Entry 8AFV (X-ray diffraction, 2.19 A resolution); this record covers chains A and B.

# Chain A (and B)
Molecule: N-acetyl-gamma-glutamyl-phosphate reductase
Organism: Denitrovibrio acetiphilus DSM 12809
Notes: EC 1.2.1.38; chain B of this document is another copy of the same molecule, construct and numbering; everything in this record applies to it too
UniProtKB: D4H3H4 (D4H3H4_DENA2); numbering as in UniProt (aligned over 1-334)
Chain sequence (342 residues; each row starts with the number of its first residue):
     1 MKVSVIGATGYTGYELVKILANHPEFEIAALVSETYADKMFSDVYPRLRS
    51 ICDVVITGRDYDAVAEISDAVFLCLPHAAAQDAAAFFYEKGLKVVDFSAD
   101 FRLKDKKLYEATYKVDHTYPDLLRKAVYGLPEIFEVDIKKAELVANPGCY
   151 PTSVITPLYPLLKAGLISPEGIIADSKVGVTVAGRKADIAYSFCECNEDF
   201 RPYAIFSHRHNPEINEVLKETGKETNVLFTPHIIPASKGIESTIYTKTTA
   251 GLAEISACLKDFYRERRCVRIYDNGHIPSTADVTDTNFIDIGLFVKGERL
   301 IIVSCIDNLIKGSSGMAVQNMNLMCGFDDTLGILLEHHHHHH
Disordered / not traced: 335-342 (chain B: 106-114, 335-342)
Construct notes: engineered mutation Val178 (Ser in D4H3H4), Val182 (Gly in D4H3H4), Ile233 (Leu in D4H3H4); expression tag (335-342)
Ion coordination: Na+ site 1: Pro235 (shared with Pro235(B) of chain B); Na+ site 2: Asp282, Asp290
From the paper describing this entry:
  - catalytic residues: Cys149 (proposed by the authors, not directly observed)

# How chain A and chain B interact
Contacting residue pairs (80):
  Ile173(A) with Ile173(B), hydrophobic; Tyr245(B)
  Asp175(A) with Asp175(B); Lys177(B), salt bridge; Thr243(B); Tyr245(B), hydrogen bond
  Lys177(A) with Asp175(B), salt bridge; Lys177(B); Phe200(B); His232(B), hydrogen bond
  Glu198(A) with Ala236(B); Ser237(B), hydrogen bond (side chain-backbone); Thr280(B)
  Asp199(A) with Ser279(B), hydrogen bond; Thr280(B); Ala281(B), hydrogen bond (side chain-backbone)
  Phe200(A) with Lys177(B); Phe200(B), hydrophobic; Ile234(B), hydrophobic; Glu241(B); Ser279(B); Thr280(B), hydrogen bond (backbone-side chain)
  Arg201(A) with Ser279(B)
  Pro202(A) with Glu241(B); Ile277(B); Pro278(B); Val303(B), hydrophobic
  Tyr203(A) with Ile277(B), hydrophobic
  Ile205(A) with Phe294(B), hydrophobic; Ile301(B), hydrophobic; Val303(B), hydrophobic
  Phe206(A) with Phe294(B); Val295(B); Lys296(B); Arg299(B); Ile301(B), hydrophobic
  Leu228(A) with Tyr245(B), hydrophobic; Arg299(B)
  Thr230(A) with Tyr245(B), hydrogen bond; Ile301(B)
  His232(A) with Lys177(B), hydrogen bond; Glu241(B), salt bridge; Thr243(B), hydrogen bond
  Ile234(A) with Phe200(B), hydrophobic; Pro235(B)
  Pro235(A) with Ile234(B), hydrophobic; Pro235(B)
  Ala236(A) with Glu198(B)
  Ser237(A) with Glu198(B), hydrogen bond (backbone-side chain)
  Glu241(A) with Phe200(B); Pro202(B); His232(B), salt bridge
  Thr243(A) with Asp175(B); His232(B), hydrogen bond
  Tyr245(A) with Ile173(B); Asp175(B), hydrogen bond; Leu228(B), hydrophobic; Thr230(B), hydrogen bond
  Ile277(A) with Pro202(B); Tyr203(B), hydrophobic
  Pro278(A) with Pro202(B)
  Ser279(A) with Asp199(B), hydrogen bond; Phe200(B); Arg201(B)
  Thr280(A) with Glu198(B); Asp199(B), hydrogen bond (backbone-side chain); Phe200(B), hydrogen bond (side chain-backbone)
  Ala281(A) with Asp199(B), hydrogen bond (backbone-side chain)
  Phe294(A) with Ile205(B), hydrophobic; Phe206(B)
  Val295(A) with Phe206(B)
  Lys296(A) with Phe206(B)
  Arg299(A) with Ile173(B); Phe206(B); Leu228(B)
  Ile301(A) with Ile205(B), hydrophobic; Phe206(B), hydrophobic; Thr230(B)
  Val303(A) with Pro202(B), hydrophobic; Ile205(B), hydrophobic
Also at the interface, not in a pair above, chain A (34 interface residues in all): Ala204, Lys238
Also at the interface, not in a pair above, chain B (35 interface residues in all): Ala174, Ala204, Lys238

# In short
34 residues of chain A face 35 of chain B across their interface; the contacts include 17 hydrogen bonds and 4
salt bridges. Polar pairs include Asp175(A)-Lys177(B), His232(A)-Glu241(B) and Asp175(A)-Tyr245(B). The Na+
site 2 is built by Asp282(A) and Asp290(A). From the paper: the catalytic residue Cys149(A).
Both chains are N-acetyl-gamma-glutamyl-phosphate reductase (Denitrovibrio acetiphilus DSM 12809). Entry 8AFV
(DaArgC3 - Engineered Formyl Phosphate Reductase with 3 substitutions (S178V, G182V, L233I)) was determined by
X-ray diffraction (same publication as 8AFU).
